PDB entry 3CCL | X-ray diffraction, 2.90 A resolution | chains Y and 0 of the 31 polymer chains in the assembly

# Chain Y
Molecule: 50S ribosomal protein L32e
Organism: Haloarcula marismortui
UniProtKB: P12736 (RL32_HALMA); residues 0-240 here correspond to UniProt positions 1-241 (UniProt number = residue number + 1)
Chain sequence (241 residues; numbered 0 to 240; the number before each row is that of its first residue; numbering starts at 0):
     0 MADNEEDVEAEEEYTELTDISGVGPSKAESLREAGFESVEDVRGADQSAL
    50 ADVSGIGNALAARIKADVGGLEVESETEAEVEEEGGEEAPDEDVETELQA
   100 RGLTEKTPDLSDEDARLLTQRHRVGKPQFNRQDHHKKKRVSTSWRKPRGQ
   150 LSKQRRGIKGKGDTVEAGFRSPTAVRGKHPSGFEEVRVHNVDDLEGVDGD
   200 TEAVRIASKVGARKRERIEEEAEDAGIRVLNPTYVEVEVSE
Disordered / not traced: 0-94, 237-240
Metal / ion sites: Mg2+: His133, Lys136, Val139

# Chain 0
Molecule: 23S ribosomal RNA
Organism: Haloarcula marismortui
Notes: engineered mutation(s): G2099A, U2535C
Sequence (2923 nucleotides; numbered 1 to 2923; the number before each row is that of its first residue):
     1 GUUGGCUACUAUGCCAGCUGGUGGAUUGCUCGGCUCAGGCGCUGAUGAAG
    51 GACGUGCCAAGCUGCGAUAAGCUGUGGGGAGCCGCACGGAGGCGAAGAAC
   101 CACAGAUUUCCGAAUGAGAAUCUCUCUAACAAUUGCUUCGCGCAAUGAGG
   151 AACCCCGAGAACUGAAACAUCUCAGUAUCGGGAGGAACAGAAAACGCAAC
   201 GUGAUGUCGUUAGUAACCGCGAGUGAACGCGAUACAGCCCAAACCGAAGC
   251 CCUCACGGGCAAUGUGGUGUCAGGGCUACCUCUCAUCAGCCGACCGUCUU
   301 CACGAAGUCUCUUGGAAUAGAGCGUGAUACAGGGUGACAACCCCGUACUG
   351 AAGACCAGUACGCUGUGCGGUAGUGCCAGAGUAGCGGGGGUUGGAUAUCC
   401 CUCGCGAAUAACGCAGGCAUCGACUGCGAAGGCUAAACACAACCUGAGAC
   451 CGAUAGUGAACAAGUAGUGUGAACGAACGCUGCAAAGUACCCUCAGAAGG
   501 GAGGCGAAAUAGAGCAUGAAAUCAGUUGGCGAUCGAGCGACAGGGCAUAC
   551 AAGGUCCCUUGACGAAUGACCGAGACGCGAGUCUCCAGUAAGACUCACGG
   601 GAAGCCGAUGUUCUGUCGUACGUUUUGAAAAACGAGCCAGGGAGUGUGUC
   651 UGUAUGGCAAGUCUAACCGGAGUAUCCGGGGAGGCACAGGGAAACCGACA
   701 UGGCCGCAGGGCUUUGCCCGAGGGCCGCCGUCUUCAAGGGCGGGGAGCCA
   751 UGUGGACACGACCCGAAUCCGGACGAUCUACGCAUGGACAAGAUGAAGCG
   801 UGCCGAAAGGCACGUGGAAGUCUGUUAGAGUUGGUGUCCUACAAUACCCU
   851 CUCGUGAUCUAUGUGUAGGGGUGAAAGGCCCAUCGAGUCCGGCAACAGCU
   901 GGUUCCAAUCGAAACAUGUCGAAGCAUGACCUCCGCCGAGGUAGUCUGUG
   951 AGGUAGAGCGACCGAUUGGUGUGUCCGCCUCCGAGAGGAGUCGGCACACC
  1001 UGUCAAACUCCAAACUUACAGACGCUGUUUGACGCGGGGAUUCCGGUGCG
  1051 CGGGGUAAGCCUGUGUACCAGGAGGGGAACAACCCAGAGAUAGGUUAAGG
  1101 UCCCCAAGUGUGGAUUAAGUGUAAUCCUCUGAAGGUGGUCUCGAGCCCUA
  1151 GACAGCCGGGAGGUGAGCUUAGAAGCAGCUACCCUCUAAGAAAAGCGUAA
  1201 CAGCUUACCGGCCGAGGUUUGAGGCGCCCAAAAUGAUCGGGACUCAAAUC
  1251 CACCACCGAGACCUGUCCGUACCACUCAUACUGGUAAUCGAGUAGAUUGG
  1301 CGCUCUAAUUGGAUGGAAGCAGGGGCGAGAGCUCCUGUGGACCGAUUAGU
  1351 GACGAAAAUCCUGGCCAUAGUAGCAGCGAUAGUCGGGUGAGAACCCCGAC
  1401 GGCCUAAUGGAUAAGGGUUCCUCAGCACUGCUGAUCAGCUGAGGGUUAGC
  1451 CGGUCCUAAGUCUCACCGCAACUCGACUGAGACGAAAUGGGAAACAGGUU
  1501 AAUAUUCCUGUGCCAUCAUGCAGUGAAAGUUGACGCCCUGGGGUCGAUCA
  1551 CGCCGGGCAUUCGCCCGGUCGAACCGUCCAACUCCGUGGAAGCCGUAAUG
  1601 GCAGGAAGCGGACGAACGGCGGCAUAGGGAAACGUGAUUCAACCUGGGGC
  1651 CCAUGAAAAGACGAGCAUGAUGUCCGUACCGAGAACCGACACAGGUGUCC
  1701 AUGGCGGCGAAAGCCAAGGCCUGUCGGGAGCAACCAACGUUAGGGAAUUC
  1751 GGCAAGUUAGUCCCGUACCUUCGGAAGAAGGGAUGCCUGCUCCGGAACGG
  1801 AGCAGGUCGCAGUGACUCGGAAGCUCGGACUGUCUAGUAACAACAUAGGU
  1851 GACCGCAAAUCCGCAAGGACUCGUACGGUCACUGAAUCCUGCCCAGUGCA
  1901 GGUAUCUGAACACCUCGUACAAGAGGACGAAGGACCUGUCAACGGCGGGG
  1951 GUAACUAUGACCCUCUUAAGGUAGCGUAGUACCUUGCCGCAUCAGUAGCG
  2001 GCUUGCAUGAAUGGAUUAACCAGAGCUUCACUGUCCCAACGUUGGGCCCG
  2051 GUGAACUGUACAUUCCAGUGCGGAGUCUGGAGACACCCAGGGGGAAGCAA
  2101 AGACCCUAUGGAGCUUUACUGCAGGCUGUCGCUGAGACGUGGUCGCCGAU
  2151 GUGCAGCAUAGGUAGGAGUCGUUACAGAGGUACCCGCGCUAGCGGGCCAC
  2201 CCAGACAACAGUGAAAUACUACCCGUCGGUGACUGCGACUCUCACUCCGG
  2251 GAGGAGGACACCGAUAGCCGGGCAGUUUGACUGGGGCGGUACGCGCUCGA
  2301 AAAGAUAUCGAGCGCGCCCUAUGGUCAUCUCAGCCGGGACAGAGACCCGG
  2351 CGAAGAGUGCAAGAGCAAAAGAUGACUUGACAGUGUUCUUCCCAACGAGG
  2401 AACGCUGACGCGAAAGCGUGGUCUAGCGAACCAAUUAGCCUGCUUGAUGC
  2451 GGGCAAUUGAUGACAGAAAAGCUACCCUAGGGAUAACAGAGUCGUCACUC
  2501 GCAAGAGCACAUAUCGACCGAGUGGCUUGCUACCCCGAUGUCGGUUCCCU
  2551 CCAUCCUGCCCGUGCAGAAGCGGGCAAGGGUGAGGUUGUUCGCCUAUUAA
  2601 AGGAGGUCGUGAGCUGGGUUUAGACCGUCGUGAGACAGGUCGGCUGCUAU
  2651 CUACUGGGUGUGUAAUGGUGUCUGACAAGAACGACCGUAUAGUACGAGAG
  2701 GAACUACGGUUGGUGGCCACUGGUGUACCGGUUGUUCGAGAGAGCACGUG
  2751 CCGGGUAGCCACGCCACACGGGGUAAGAGCUGAACGCAUCUAAGCUCGAA
  2801 ACCCACUUGGAAAAGAGACACCGCCGAGGUCCCGCGUACAAGACGCGGUC
  2851 GAUAGACUCGGGGUGUGCGCGUCGAGGUAACGAGACGUUAAGCCCACGAG
  2901 CACUAACAGACCAAAGCCAUCAU
Disordered / not traced: 1-9, 126-127, 715, 971-998, 1560, 1952-1963, 2137-2236, 2339-2343, 2665-2666, 2915-2923
Modified positions: 1MA (6-hydro-1-methyladenosine-5'-monophosphate) at position 628, OMU (o2'-methyluridine 5'-monophosphate) at position 2587, OMG (o2'-methylguanosine-5'-monophosphate) at position 2588, UR3 (3-methyluridine-5'-monophoshate) at position 2619, PSU (pseudouridine-5'-monophosphate) at position 2621
Metal / ion sites: Mg2+ site 1 near G28 (its only coordinating residue here); Na+ site 1: C40, G41, C443; Na+ site 2 near G56 (its only coordinating residue here); Na+ site 3: G66, U108; Sr2+ site 1: C85, A86; Mg2+ site 2 near U115 (its only coordinating residue here); Na+ site 4: C130, U146; Na+ site 5: C141, G142; Sr2+ site 2: G147 (shared with 1 residue of chain M); Mg2+ site 3: C162, U2276; K+ site 1: C162, U163, U172; Na+ site 6: A165, A166, A167; 69 more Mg2+ sites not listed; 55 more Na+ sites not listed; 58 more Sr2+ sites not listed; 1 more K+ sites not listed

# Chain Y / chain 0 interface
Contacting residue pairs - 170 pairs, chain Y then chain 0:
  Arg115(Y) - U1266(0)  hydrogen bond to the phosphate
  Arg115(Y) - C1267(0)  salt bridge to the phosphate
  Leu116(Y) - C1267(0)  sugar contact
  Thr118(Y) - U595(0)  phosphate contact
  Gln119(Y) - U1266(0)  hydrogen bond to the sugar
  Gln119(Y) - C1267(0)  sugar contact
  Arg120(Y) - C1326(0)  phosphate contact
  Arg120(Y) - G1327(0)  salt bridge to the phosphate
  His121(Y) - U555(0)  phosphate contact
  His121(Y) - C556(0)  salt bridge to the phosphate
  Arg122(Y) - C594(0)  hydrogen bond to the phosphate
  Arg122(Y) - U595(0)  salt bridge to the phosphate
  Val123(Y) - U1091(0)  sugar contact
  Lys125(Y) - G1327(0)  base contact
  Lys125(Y) - A1328(0)  sugar contact
  Lys125(Y) - G1329(0)  salt bridge to the phosphate
  Pro126(Y) - C541(0)  phosphate contact
  Gln127(Y) - A540(0)  hydrogen bond to the phosphate
  Gln127(Y) - C541(0)  hydrogen bond to the phosphate
  Phe128(Y) - A1328(0)  sugar contact
  Phe128(Y) - G1329(0)  phosphate contact
  Arg130(Y) - A1356(0)  salt bridge to the phosphate
  Gln131(Y) - C621(0)  phosphate contact
  Gln131(Y) - G622(0)  hydrogen bond to the phosphate
  Asp132(Y) - A620(0)  hydrogen bond to the sugar
  Asp132(Y) - C621(0)  sugar contact
  Asp132(Y) - A1356(0)  base contact
  His134(Y) - C538(0)  salt bridge to the phosphate
  His134(Y) - G539(0)  hydrogen bond to the phosphate
  Lys135(Y) - G537(0)  hydrogen bond to the sugar
  Lys135(Y) - C538(0)  phosphate contact
  Lys135(Y) - A620(0)  hydrogen bond to the sugar
  Lys136(Y) - C637(0)  salt bridge to the phosphate
  Lys136(Y) - C638(0)  phosphate contact
  Lys136(Y) - A1356(0)  base contact
  Lys136(Y) - U2059(0)  hydrogen bond to the sugar
  Lys137(Y) - A521(0)  salt bridge to the phosphate
  Lys137(Y) - U522(0)  salt bridge to the phosphate
  Lys137(Y) - C638(0)  phosphate contact
  Arg138(Y) - C637(0)  salt bridge to the phosphate
  Arg138(Y) - C638(0)  salt bridge to the phosphate
  Arg138(Y) - A639(0)  phosphate contact
  Arg138(Y) - A1356(0)  hydrogen bond to the base
  Val139(Y) - A1356(0)  base contact
  Ser142(Y) - A1330(0)  hydrogen bond to the phosphate
  Ser142(Y) - G1331(0)  hydrogen bond to the phosphate
  Trp143(Y) - C906(0)  phosphate contact
  Trp143(Y) - A907(0)  hydrogen bond to the phosphate
  Trp143(Y) - G1329(0)  phosphate contact
  Trp143(Y) - A1330(0)  hydrogen bond to the phosphate
  Arg144(Y) - C905(0)  salt bridge to the phosphate
  Arg144(Y) - C906(0)  phosphate contact
  Arg144(Y) - A1330(0)  phosphate contact
  Arg144(Y) - G1331(0)  salt bridge to the phosphate
  Lys145(Y) - C906(0)  hydrogen bond to the phosphate
  Lys145(Y) - A907(0)  phosphate contact
  Arg147(Y) - C906(0)  salt bridge to the phosphate
  Gly148(Y) - G622(0)  hydrogen bond to the phosphate
  Gly148(Y) - U623(0)  phosphate contact
  Gln149(Y) - U623(0)  hydrogen bond to the phosphate
  Gln149(Y) - G1071(0)  phosphate contact
  Gln149(Y) - U1293(0)  hydrogen bond to the sugar
  Gln149(Y) - A1294(0)  phosphate contact
  Leu150(Y) - U623(0)  base contact
  Leu150(Y) - U624(0)  base contact
  Leu150(Y) - U625(0)  base contact
  Leu150(Y) - 1MA_628(0)  sugar contact
  Ser151(Y) - C621(0)  phosphate contact
  Ser151(Y) - G622(0)  phosphate contact
  Lys152(Y) - A620(0)  phosphate contact
  Lys152(Y) - C621(0)  salt bridge to the phosphate
  Lys152(Y) - A629(0)  salt bridge to the phosphate
  Arg154(Y) - G1071(0)  sugar contact
  Arg154(Y) - G1072(0)  salt bridge to the phosphate
  Arg154(Y) - U1293(0)  sugar contact
  Arg155(Y) - G1072(0)  phosphate contact
  Arg155(Y) - A1073(0)  sugar contact
  Gly156(Y) - A1073(0)  hydrogen bond to the sugar
  Gly156(Y) - G1074(0)  phosphate contact
  Ile157(Y) - A1073(0)  phosphate contact
  Ile157(Y) - G1074(0)  phosphate contact
  Lys158(Y) - C617(0)  hydrogen bond to the sugar
  Lys158(Y) - G618(0)  sugar contact
  Lys158(Y) - G1074(0)  hydrogen bond to the phosphate
  Lys158(Y) - G1075(0)  salt bridge to the phosphate
  Lys158(Y) - G1260(0)  base contact
  Gly159(Y) - G539(0)  hydrogen bond to the base
  Gly159(Y) - A540(0)  sugar contact
  Gly159(Y) - C617(0)  base contact
  Lys160(Y) - G537(0)  sugar contact
  Lys160(Y) - G618(0)  sugar contact
  Lys160(Y) - A620(0)  salt bridge to the phosphate
  Gly161(Y) - A540(0)  sugar contact
  Val164(Y) - A907(0)  sugar contact
  Val164(Y) - A1328(0)  sugar contact
  Val164(Y) - G1329(0)  sugar contact
  Glu165(Y) - A908(0)  phosphate contact
  Glu165(Y) - G1089(0)  hydrogen bond to the sugar
  Glu165(Y) - A1328(0)  base contact
  Ala166(Y) - A908(0)  hydrogen bond to the phosphate
  Ala166(Y) - C1268(0)  hydrogen bond to the sugar
  Ala166(Y) - G1269(0)  sugar contact
  Ala166(Y) - A1328(0)  hydrogen bond to the base
  Gly167(Y) - G1089(0)  hydrogen bond to the base
  Gly167(Y) - A1090(0)  sugar contact
  Gly167(Y) - C1268(0)  base contact
  Phe168(Y) - A1090(0)  sugar contact
  Phe168(Y) - A1328(0)  sugar contact
  Arg169(Y) - C1268(0)  sugar contact
  Arg169(Y) - G1327(0)  hydrogen bond to the phosphate
  Arg169(Y) - A1328(0)  salt bridge to the phosphate
  Arg169(Y) - G1329(0)  base contact
  Ser170(Y) - C1268(0)  sugar contact
  Ser170(Y) - G1327(0)  phosphate contact
  Ser170(Y) - A1328(0)  hydrogen bond to the phosphate
  Pro171(Y) - C1267(0)  sugar contact
  Pro171(Y) - C1268(0)  phosphate contact
  Thr172(Y) - C1268(0)  hydrogen bond to the phosphate
  Arg175(Y) - C1268(0)  hydrogen bond to the phosphate
  Arg175(Y) - G1269(0)  salt bridge to the phosphate
  Arg175(Y) - G1327(0)  phosphate contact
  Arg175(Y) - A1328(0)  salt bridge to the phosphate
  Gly176(Y) - C1326(0)  phosphate contact
  Gly176(Y) - G1327(0)  hydrogen bond to the phosphate
  Lys177(Y) - C1326(0)  sugar contact
  His178(Y) - G553(0)  salt bridge to the phosphate
  His178(Y) - G554(0)  salt bridge to the phosphate
  Pro179(Y) - G553(0)  sugar contact
  Pro179(Y) - G1325(0)  sugar contact
  Ser180(Y) - G554(0)  phosphate contact
  Arg186(Y) - U1333(0)  hydrogen bond to the phosphate
  Arg186(Y) - C1334(0)  salt bridge to the phosphate
  His188(Y) - G1311(0)  sugar contact
  His188(Y) - G1312(0)  sugar contact
  Asn189(Y) - G1311(0)  phosphate contact
  Asn189(Y) - G1312(0)  phosphate contact
  Arg204(Y) - A552(0)  hydrogen bond to the phosphate
  Arg204(Y) - G553(0)  salt bridge to the phosphate
  Arg204(Y) - G1324(0)  base contact
  Arg204(Y) - U1333(0)  sugar contact
  Arg204(Y) - C1334(0)  hydrogen bond to the sugar
  Ile205(Y) - C1334(0)  sugar contact
  Ala206(Y) - C1334(0)  phosphate contact
  Ser207(Y) - C1334(0)  hydrogen bond to the phosphate
  Ser207(Y) - C1335(0)  phosphate contact
  Lys208(Y) - G1312(0)  hydrogen bond to the sugar
  Lys208(Y) - A1313(0)  sugar contact
  Lys208(Y) - A1317(0)  phosphate contact
  Lys208(Y) - A1318(0)  phosphate contact
  Lys208(Y) - C1343(0)  hydrogen bond to the sugar
  Lys208(Y) - G1344(0)  hydrogen bond to the sugar
  Val209(Y) - G1312(0)  hydrogen bond to the sugar
  Val209(Y) - A1313(0)  phosphate contact
  Gly210(Y) - A1313(0)  hydrogen bond to the phosphate
  Gly210(Y) - U1314(0)  phosphate contact
  Gly210(Y) - G1316(0)  phosphate contact
  Ala211(Y) - G1315(0)  hydrogen bond to the phosphate
  Ala211(Y) - G1316(0)  hydrogen bond to the phosphate
  Arg212(Y) - G320(0)  hydrogen bond to the sugar
  Arg212(Y) - G1315(0)  hydrogen bond to the sugar
  Lys213(Y) - G1312(0)  salt bridge to the phosphate
  Lys213(Y) - A1313(0)  salt bridge to the phosphate
  Glu215(Y) - G1315(0)  hydrogen bond to the base
  Arg227(Y) - G554(0)  salt bridge to the phosphate
  Leu229(Y) - A552(0)  sugar contact
  Asn230(Y) - C1334(0)  hydrogen bond to the phosphate
  Asn230(Y) - C1335(0)  hydrogen bond to the phosphate
  Pro231(Y) - A552(0)  phosphate contact
  Tyr233(Y) - A551(0)  phosphate contact
  Tyr233(Y) - A552(0)  hydrogen bond to the phosphate
Other interface residues (no listed pair), chain Y (77 interface residues in all): Glu112, Glu184, Arg214, Arg216
Other interface residues (no listed pair), chain 0 (77 interface residues in all): C596, U616, G636, G1290, G1292, A2060

# In short
Chain Y and chain 0 each contribute 77 residues to their interface; the contacts include 51 hydrogen bonds and
30 salt bridges. Polar contacts include Arg138(Y)-A1356(0), Gly159(Y)-G539(0) and Ala166(Y)-A1328(0). C85(0)
and A86(0) coordinate Sr2+ site 1.
Chain Y is 50S ribosomal protein L32e and chain 0 is 23S ribosomal RNA, both from Haloarcula marismortui; the
structure, Structure of Anisomycin resistant 50S Ribosomal Subunit: 23S rRNA mutation U2535C. Density for
Anisomycin is visible ..., was determined by X-ray diffraction, deposited together with 3CC2, 3CC4, 3CC7,
3CCE, 3CCJ, 3CCM and 6 further entries.
